Entry 8G8C (X-ray diffraction, 2.08 A resolution); this record covers chains H and C of the 3 polymer chains in the assembly.

== Chain H ==
Name: DH1322.1 heavy chain
From: Homo sapiens
Chain sequence (233 residues; each row starts with the number of its first residue; note: 3 numbers in that range are skipped by the numbering (no residue carries them; nothing is unmodelled there); a row labelled like 82A-82C holds insertion residues (82A, then the next letters in order)):
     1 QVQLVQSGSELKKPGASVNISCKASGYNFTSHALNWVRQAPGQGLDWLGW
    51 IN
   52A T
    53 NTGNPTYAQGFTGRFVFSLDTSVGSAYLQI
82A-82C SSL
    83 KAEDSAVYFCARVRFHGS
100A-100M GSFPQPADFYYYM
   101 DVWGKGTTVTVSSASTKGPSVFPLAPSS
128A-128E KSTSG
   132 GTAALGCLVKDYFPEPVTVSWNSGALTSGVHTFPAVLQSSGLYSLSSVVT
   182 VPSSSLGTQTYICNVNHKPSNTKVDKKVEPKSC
Not modelled in the structure: 128A-128E, 212-214
Disulfides: Cys-22/Cys-92, Cys-138/Cys-194
Covalent attachments: glycan linked to Asn-19; N-acetylglucosamine (NAG) linked to Asn-28

== Chain C ==
Name: Env polyprotein
UniProt: A4UIY1 (A4UIY1_9HIV1); residues 651-671 here correspond to UniProt positions 8-28 (UniProt number = residue number - 643)
Chain sequence (23 residues; each row starts with the number of its first residue):
   650 KNQQEKNEQELLELDKWASLWNK
Not modelled in the structure: 650-654, 671-672
Differences from the reference sequence: expression tag (650, 672)

== Interface between chain H and chain C ==
Pairs across the interface (30; chain H residue first):
  Thr-30(H) with Asn-656(C), hydrogen bond (backbone-side chain); Gln-658(C), hydrogen bond (backbone-side chain)
  Ser-31(H) with Asn-656(C); Glu-657(C); Gln-658(C)
  His-32(H) with Glu-657(C), salt bridge; Gln-658(C)
  Ala-33(H) with Gln-658(C), hydrogen bond (backbone-side chain); Leu-661(C), hydrophobic
  Trp-50(H) with Leu-661(C), hydrophobic; Glu-662(C)
  Asn-52(H) with Gln-658(C); Glu-662(C), hydrogen bond
  Thr-52A(H) with Gln-658(C), hydrogen bond
  Asn-53(H) with Asn-656(C); Gln-658(C)
  Asn-56(H) with Glu-662(C)
  Thr-58(H) with Lys-665(C), hydrogen bond
  Val-95(H) with Glu-657(C)
  Arg-96(H) with Glu-657(C), salt bridge
  Phe-97(H) with Glu-657(C), hydrogen bond (backbone-side chain); Leu-660(C); Leu-661(C); Asp-664(C)
  Phe-100C(H) with Leu-663(C); Ala-667(C), hydrophobic
  Pro-100D(H) with Leu-660(C); Asp-664(C)
  Phe-100I(H) with Leu-660(C), hydrophobic
  Tyr-100K(H) with Leu-661(C), hydrophobic
Also at the interface, not in a pair above, chain H (18 interface residues in all): Ile-51
Also at the interface, not in a pair above, chain C (11 interface residues in all): Glu-659

== Overview ==
The interface between chain H and chain C involves 18 residues on one side and 11 on the other; the contacts
include 7 hydrogen bonds and 2 salt bridges. Among the polar pairs are His-32(H)/Glu-657(C),
Arg-96(H)/Glu-657(C) and Thr-30(H)/Asn-656(C). Covalently linked N-acetylglucosamine: at Asn-28(H).
Chain H is DH1322.1 heavy chain (Homo sapiens) and chain C is Env polyprotein; the structure, Crystal
structure of DH1322.1 Fab in complex with HIV proximal MPER peptide, was determined by X-ray diffraction,
deposited together with 8G8A.
